PDB entry 1FW6 | X-ray diffraction, 2.70 A resolution | chains C and A of the 4 polymer chains in the assembly

# Chain C
Molecule: 23-nt DNA strand
Sequence (23 nucleotides; each row starts with the number of its first residue):
  1901 GCGACGCTAG CGTGCGGCTC GTC

# Chain A
Protein: DNA mismatch repair protein muts
From: Thermus aquaticus
Reference sequence: Q56215 (MUTS_THEAQ); residues 1-768 here = UniProt positions 1-768
Chain sequence (768 residues; numbered 1 to 768; the number before each row is that of its first residue):
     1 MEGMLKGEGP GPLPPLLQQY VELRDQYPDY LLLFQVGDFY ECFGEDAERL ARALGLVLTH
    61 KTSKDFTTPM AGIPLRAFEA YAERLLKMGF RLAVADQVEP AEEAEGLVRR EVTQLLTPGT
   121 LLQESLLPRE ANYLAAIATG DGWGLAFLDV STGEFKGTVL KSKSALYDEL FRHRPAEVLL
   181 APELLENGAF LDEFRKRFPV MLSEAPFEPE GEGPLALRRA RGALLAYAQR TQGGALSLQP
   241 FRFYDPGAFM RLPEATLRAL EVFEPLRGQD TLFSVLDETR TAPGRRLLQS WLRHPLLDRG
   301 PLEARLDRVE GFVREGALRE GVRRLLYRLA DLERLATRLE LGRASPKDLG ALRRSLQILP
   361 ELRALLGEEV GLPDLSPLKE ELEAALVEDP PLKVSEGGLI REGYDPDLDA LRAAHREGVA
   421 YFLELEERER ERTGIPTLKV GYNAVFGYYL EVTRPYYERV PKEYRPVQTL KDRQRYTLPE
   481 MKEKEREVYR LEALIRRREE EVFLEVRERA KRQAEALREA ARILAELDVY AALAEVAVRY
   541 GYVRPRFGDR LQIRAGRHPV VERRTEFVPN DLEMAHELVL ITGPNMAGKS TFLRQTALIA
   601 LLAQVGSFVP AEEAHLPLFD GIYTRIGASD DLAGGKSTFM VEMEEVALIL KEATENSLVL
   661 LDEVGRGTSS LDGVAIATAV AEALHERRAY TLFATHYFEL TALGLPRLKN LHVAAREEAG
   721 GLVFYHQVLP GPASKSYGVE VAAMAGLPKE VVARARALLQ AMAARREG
Unresolved in the structure: 629-634, 766-768
Modified / non-standard residues: Mse1, Mse4, Mse70, Mse88, Mse201, Mse250, Mse481, Mse574, Mse586, Mse640, Mse643, Mse744, Mse762 (selenomethionine; parent Met)
Differences from the reference sequence: modified residue (1, 4, 70, 88, 201, 250, 481, 574, 586, 640, 643, 744, 762)
Ion coordination: Mg2+: Ser590 (together with ADP)
Residues lining bound ligands: ADP (adenosine-5'-diphosphate): Thr565, Glu566, Phe567, Val568, Asn570, Pro584, Asn585, Mse586, Ala587, Gly588, Lys589, Ser590, Thr591, His726

# How chain C and chain A interact
Pairs across the interface (20):
  DG1912(C) - Thr59(A)  phosphate contact
  DG1912(C) - Mse70(A)  sugar contact
  DT1913(C) - Phe39(A)  stacking on the base
  DT1913(C) - Glu41(A)  hydrogen bond to the base
  DT1913(C) - Val57(A)  phosphate contact
  DT1913(C) - Thr59(A)  hydrogen bond to the phosphate
  DT1913(C) - Gly72(A)  hydrogen bond to the base
  DG1914(C) - Phe39(A)  base contact
  DG1914(C) - Val57(A)  hydrogen bond to the phosphate
  DG1914(C) - Pro74(A)  sugar contact
  DC1915(C) - Arg76(A)  sugar contact
  DT1919(C) - Asn443(A)  hydrogen bond to the phosphate
  DT1919(C) - Gln468(A)  phosphate contact
  DT1919(C) - Leu470(A)  phosphate contact
  DT1919(C) - Arg473(A)  sugar contact
  DT1919(C) - Arg475(A)  salt bridge to the phosphate
  DC1920(C) - Leu470(A)  phosphate contact
  DC1920(C) - Lys471(A)  hydrogen bond to the phosphate
  DC1920(C) - Arg473(A)  salt bridge to the phosphate
  DG1921(C) - Lys471(A)  salt bridge to the phosphate
Interface residues without a listed pair, chain A (18 interface residues in all): Leu56, His60, Ala71, Tyr81

# Overview
7 residues of chain C face 18 of chain A across their interface, with 6 hydrogen bonds, 3 salt bridges and 1
aromatic stacking contact. Polar pairs include DT1913(C)-Glu41(A), DT1913(C)-Gly72(A) and DT1913(C)-Thr59(A).
Chain A binds ADP.
Chain C is a 23-nt DNA strand and chain A is DNA mismatch repair protein muts (Thermus aquaticus); the
structure, Crystal structure of a taq muts-DNA-ADP ternary complex, was determined by X-ray diffraction.
